5AE4 - chains A and B; structure by X-ray diffraction, 3.30 A resolution.

[Chain A (and B)]
Molecule: Lysr-type regulatory protein
Source organism: Burkholderia cepacia
Notes: chain B of this document is another copy of the same molecule, construct and numbering; everything in this record applies to it too
UniProtKB: Q7WT50 (Q7WT50_9BURK); residues 1-301 here = UniProt positions 1-301
Amino-acid sequence (308 residues; each row starts with the number of its first residue):
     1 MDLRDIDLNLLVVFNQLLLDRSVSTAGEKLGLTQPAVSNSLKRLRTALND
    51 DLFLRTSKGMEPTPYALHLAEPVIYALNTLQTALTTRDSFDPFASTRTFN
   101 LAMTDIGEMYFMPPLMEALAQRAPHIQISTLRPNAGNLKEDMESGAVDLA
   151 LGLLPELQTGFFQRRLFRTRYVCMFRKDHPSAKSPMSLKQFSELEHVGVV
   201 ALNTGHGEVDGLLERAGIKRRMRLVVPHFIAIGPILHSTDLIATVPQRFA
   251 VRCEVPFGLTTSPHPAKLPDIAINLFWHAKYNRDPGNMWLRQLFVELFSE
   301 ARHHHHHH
Disordered / not traced: 1-88, 304-308 (chain B: 1-87, 301-308)
Sequence notes: expression tag (302-308); engineered mutation T169 (His in Q7WT50); conflict S192 (Thr in Q7WT50)

[How chain A and chain B interact]
Pairs across the interface (71):
  D105(A) with I230(B)
  E108(A) with V226(B); P227(B); H228(B); A231(B)
  M109(A) with A231(B), hydrophobic
  M112(A) with L224(B), hydrophobic; I235(B), hydrophobic
  P113(A) with P234(B), hydrophobic; I235(B); S238(B), hydrogen bond (backbone-side chain)
  M116(A) with R223(B); L224(B), hydrophobic; T239(B)
  E117(A) with S238(B); T239(B)
  L119(A) with R223(B), hydrogen bond (backbone-side chain)
  A120(A) with R223(B)
  A123(A) with R223(B), hydrogen bond (backbone-side chain)
  P124(A) with E195(B); R223(B)
  I126(A) with R223(B), hydrogen bond (backbone-side chain)
  Q127(A) with M222(B), hydrogen bond (side chain-backbone); R223(B)
  I128(A) with R223(B), hydrogen bond (backbone-backbone); L224(B); V225(B), hydrogen bond (backbone-backbone)
  S129(A) with V225(B)
  T130(A) with V225(B), hydrogen bond (backbone-backbone); V226(B); P227(B)
  R132(A) with P227(B); H228(B); I230(B)
  E195(A) with P124(B)
  M222(A) with Q127(B)
  R223(A) with M116(B); L119(B), hydrogen bond (side chain-backbone); A120(B); A123(B), hydrogen bond (side chain-backbone); P124(B); I126(B), hydrogen bond (side chain-backbone); Q127(B); I128(B), hydrogen bond (backbone-backbone)
  L224(A) with M112(B), hydrophobic; M116(B), hydrophobic; I128(B)
  V225(A) with I128(B), hydrogen bond (backbone-backbone); S129(B); T130(B), hydrogen bond (backbone-backbone)
  V226(A) with E108(B); T130(B)
  P227(A) with E108(B); T130(B); R132(B)
  H228(A) with E108(B); R132(B)
  I230(A) with D105(B); R132(B)
  A231(A) with E108(B); M109(B), hydrophobic
  P234(A) with P113(B), hydrophobic
  I235(A) with M112(B), hydrophobic; P113(B)
  S238(A) with P113(B); E117(B)
  T239(A) with M116(B); E117(B)
  P256(A) with P256(B); F257(B), hydrophobic
  F257(A) with F257(B), hydrophobic
Interface residues without a listed pair, chain A (38 interface residues in all): I106, H125, L131, F229, L241
Interface residues without a listed pair, chain B (36 interface residues in all): I106, H125, L131

[In short]
38 residues of chain A and 36 residues of chain B are in contact, with 14 hydrogen bonds. Polar contacts
include P113(A)-S238(B), L119(A)-R223(B) and A123(A)-R223(B).
Chain A and chain B are both Lysr-type regulatory protein (Burkholderia cepacia); the structure, Structures of
inactive and activated DntR provide conclusive evidence for the mechanism of action of LysR ..., was
determined by X-ray diffraction together with 5AE5 from the same study.
